Entry 5V74 (X-ray diffraction, 3.51 A resolution); this record covers chains T6 and T7 of the 270 polymer chains in the assembly.

# Chain T6 (and T7)
Name: Microcompartments protein
Source organism: Haliangium ochraceum (strain DSM 14365 / JCM 11303 / SMP-2)
Notes: chain T7 of this document is another copy of the same molecule, construct and numbering; everything in this record applies to it too
Reference sequence: D0LID5 (D0LID5_HALO1); numbering as in UniProt (aligned over 1-99)
Chain sequence (99 residues; row label = number of the first residue in the row):
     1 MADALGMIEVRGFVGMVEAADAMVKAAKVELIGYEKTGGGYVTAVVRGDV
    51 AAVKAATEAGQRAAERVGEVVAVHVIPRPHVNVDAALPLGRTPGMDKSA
Disordered / not traced: 1, 94-99 (chain T7: 1, 95-99)
Swiss-Prot annotation at these positions:
  - mutagenesis: K28 (K28A: Forms larger hexamer patches, increases hexamer stacking), R78 (R78A: Forms smaller hexamer patches)

# Chain T6 / chain T7 interface
Pairs across the interface (42):
  R11(T6) - Y41(T7)
  G12(T6) - E9(T7)
  F13(T6) - M7(T7)  hydrophobic
  F13(T6) - E9(T7)  hydrogen bond (backbone-side chain)
  F13(T6) - T37(T7)
  F13(T6) - T43(T7)
  V14(T6) - M7(T7)  hydrophobic
  V14(T6) - E9(T7)  hydrogen bond (backbone-side chain)
  V14(T6) - T43(T7)
  V14(T6) - H74(T7)
  M16(T6) - L87(T7)  hydrophobic
  V17(T6) - M7(T7)  hydrophobic
  V17(T6) - I76(T7)  hydrophobic
  E18(T6) - H74(T7)  salt bridge
  E18(T6) - I76(T7)
  D21(T6) - I76(T7)
  D21(T6) - P79(T7)
  D21(T6) - H80(T7)  hydrogen bond (side chain-backbone)
  D21(T6) - V83(T7)
  V24(T6) - H80(T7)
  V24(T6) - N82(T7)
  V24(T6) - V83(T7)  hydrophobic
  K25(T6) - R78(T7)  hydrogen bond (side chain-backbone)
  K25(T6) - H80(T7)
  E30(T6) - N82(T7)
  L31(T6) - N82(T7)  hydrogen bond (backbone-side chain)
  L31(T6) - V83(T7)  hydrophobic
  L31(T6) - A86(T7)
  L31(T6) - L87(T7)  hydrophobic
  I32(T6) - A86(T7)
  Y34(T6) - E35(T7)
  Y34(T6) - P88(T7)
  K36(T6) - E35(T7)  salt bridge
  K36(T6) - K36(T7)
  G38(T6) - T37(T7)
  G39(T6) - T37(T7)  hydrogen bond (backbone-backbone)
  G39(T6) - G38(T7)
  G39(T6) - G39(T7)
  G40(T6) - T37(T7)  hydrogen bond (backbone-backbone)
  G40(T6) - G38(T7)  hydrogen bond (backbone-backbone)
  V42(T6) - T37(T7)
  V67(T6) - A72(T7)
Also at the interface, not in a pair above, chain T6 (23 interface residues in all): V29, G33, Y41
Also at the interface, not in a pair above, chain T7 (22 interface residues in all): L5, V73

# Overview
23 residues of chain T6 face 22 of chain T7 across their interface, with 8 hydrogen bonds and 2 salt bridges.
Polar contacts include E18(T6)-H74(T7), K36(T6)-E35(T7) and F13(T6)-E9(T7). UniProt lists 2 mutagenesis sites
on chain T6.
Both chains are Microcompartments protein (Haliangium ochraceum (strain DSM 14365 / JCM 11303 / SMP-2)). Entry
5V74 (Structure of the intact Haliangium ochraceum microcompartment shell) was determined by X-ray diffraction
together with 5V76 from the same study.
